9E2X - chains F and 2 of the 15 polymer chains in the assembly; structure by electron microscopy, 3.50 A resolution.

[Chain F]
Molecule: Leading strand DNA template
From: synthetic construct
Sequence (48 nucleotides; numbered 15 to 62; the number before each row is that of its first residue):
    15 TCGTGCTGAG TGATATCTGC TTTGGGTGGG TGGGTGGGTT GAGGCAAT

[Chain 2]
Molecule: DNA replication licensing factor MCM2
From: Saccharomyces cerevisiae W303
Notes: EC 3.6.4.12
Reference sequence: P29469 (MCM2_YEAST); residue numbers follow UniProt; this construct covers 1-868
Amino-acid sequence (868 residues; each row starts with the number of its first residue):
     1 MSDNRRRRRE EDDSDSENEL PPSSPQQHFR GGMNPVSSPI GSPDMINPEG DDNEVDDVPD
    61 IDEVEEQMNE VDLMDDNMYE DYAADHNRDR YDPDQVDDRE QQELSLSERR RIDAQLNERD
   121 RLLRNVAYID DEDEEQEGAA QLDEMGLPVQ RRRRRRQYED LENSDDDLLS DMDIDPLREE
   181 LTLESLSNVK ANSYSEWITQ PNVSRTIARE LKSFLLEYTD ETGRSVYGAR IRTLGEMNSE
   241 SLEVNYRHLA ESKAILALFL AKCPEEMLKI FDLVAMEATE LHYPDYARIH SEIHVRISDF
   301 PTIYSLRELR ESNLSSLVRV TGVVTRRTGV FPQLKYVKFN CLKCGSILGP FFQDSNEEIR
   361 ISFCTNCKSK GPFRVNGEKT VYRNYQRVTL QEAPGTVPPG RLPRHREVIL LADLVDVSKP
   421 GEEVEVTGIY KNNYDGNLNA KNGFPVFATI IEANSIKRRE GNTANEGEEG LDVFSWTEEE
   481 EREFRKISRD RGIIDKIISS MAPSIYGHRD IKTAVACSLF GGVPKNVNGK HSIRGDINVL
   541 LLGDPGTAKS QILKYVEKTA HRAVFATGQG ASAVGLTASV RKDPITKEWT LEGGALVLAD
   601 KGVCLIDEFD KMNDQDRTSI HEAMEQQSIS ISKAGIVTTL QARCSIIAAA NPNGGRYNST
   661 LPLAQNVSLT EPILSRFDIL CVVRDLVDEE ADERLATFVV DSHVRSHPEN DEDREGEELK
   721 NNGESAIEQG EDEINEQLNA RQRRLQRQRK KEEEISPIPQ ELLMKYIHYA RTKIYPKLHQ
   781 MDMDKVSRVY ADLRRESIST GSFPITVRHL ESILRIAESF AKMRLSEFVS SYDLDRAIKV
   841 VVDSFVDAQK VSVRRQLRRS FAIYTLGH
Unresolved in the structure: 1-173, 460-468, 711-738, 866-868
Ion coordination: Zn2+: Cys341, Cys344; Mg2+: Ser550 (together with ATP)
Small-molecule neighbours:
  - ATP (adenosine-5'-triphosphate), molecule 1: Ser504, Ile505, Tyr506, Gly507, His508, Asp544, Pro545, Gly546, Thr547, Ala548, Lys549, Ser550, Gln551, Asp607, Glu608, Leu695, Val699
  - ATP, molecule 2: Glu625, Arg676, Val807, Arg808, Glu811
UniProt features mapped onto this chain:
  - zinc finger: Cys341 to Cys367 (C4-type)
  - motif: Ser675 to Asp678 (Arginine finger)
  - binding site (ATP): Gly543 to Ser550
  - modified residue (Phosphoserine): Ser14, Ser16, Ser23, Ser164, Ser170
  - natural variant: Glu392 (E392K: In allele MCM2-1)
  - mutagenesis: Cys364 (C364Y/F/S/H: Loss of activity), Cys367 (C367Y/F/S/H: Loss of activity), Lys549 (K549A: Reduces MCM2-7 complex helicase activity. Abolishes MCM2-7 complex helicase activity; when associated with MCM5 A-422. Reduces MCM2-7 complex helicase activity; when associated with MCM3 A-415), Arg676 (R676A: Loss of MCM2-7 complex helicase activity)

[Interface between chain F and chain 2]
Pairs across the interface (9):
  DT53(F) with Lys582(2), salt bridge to the phosphate; Trp589(2), hydrogen bond to the phosphate; Ala634(2), sugar contact
  DT54(F) with Val580(2), sugar contact
  DG55(F) with Val574(2), phosphate contact; Ser579(2), phosphate contact; Val580(2), hydrogen bond to the phosphate
  DA56(F) with Ser572(2), hydrogen bond to the phosphate; Val574(2), phosphate contact
Other interface residues (no listed pair), chain 2 (10 interface residues in all): Gly575, Lys633, Gly635

[In short]
Chain F and chain 2 form an interface of 4 and 10 residues respectively; the contacts include 3 hydrogen bonds
and 1 salt bridge. Polar pairs include DT53(F)-Trp589(2), DG55(F)-Val580(2) and DA56(F)-Ser572(2). Ligands of
chain 2: ATP.
Chain F is Leading strand DNA template (synthetic construct) and chain 2 is DNA replication licensing factor
MCM2 (Saccharomyces cerevisiae W303); the structure, Cryo-EM structure of yeast CMG helicase stalled at
G4-containing DNA template, state 2, was determined by electron microscopy, deposited together with 9E2W, 9E2Y
and 9E2Z.
